PDB entry 7V2L | electron microscopy, 3.30 A resolution | chains A and M of the 22 polymer chains in the assembly

[Chain A]
Molecule: 16s ribosomal RNA
Organism: Thermus thermophilus HB8
Sequence (1522 nucleotides; numbered 1 to 1522; the number before each row is that of its first residue):
     1 UUUGUUGGAGAGUUUGAUCCUGGCUCAGGGUGAACGCUGGCGGCGUGCCU
    51 AAGACAUGCAAGUCGUGCGGGCCGCGGGGUUUUACUCCGUGGUCAGCGGC
   101 GGACGGGUGAGUAACGCGUGGGUGACCUACCCGGAAGAGGGGGACAACCC
   151 GGGGAAACUCGGGCUAAUCCCCCAUGUGGACCCGCCCCUUGGGGUGUGUC
   201 CAAAGGGCUUUGCCCGCUUCCGGAUGGGCCCGCGUCCCAUCAGCUAGUUG
   251 GUGGGGUAAUGGCCCACCAAGGCGACGACGGGUAGCCGGUCUGAGAGGAU
   301 GGCCGGCCACAGGGGCACUGAGACACGGGCCCCACUCCUACGGGAGGCAG
   351 CAGUUAGGAAUCUUCCGCAAUGGGCGCAAGCCUGACGGAGCGACGCCGCU
   401 UGGAGGAAGAAGCCCUUCGGGGUGUAAACUCCUGAACCCGGGACGAAACC
   451 CCCGACGAGGGGACUGACGGUACCGGGGUAAUAGCGCCGGCCAACUCCGU
   501 GCCAGCAGCCGCGGUAAUACGGAGGGCGCGAGCGUUACCCGGAUUCACUG
   551 GGCGUAAAGGGCGUGUAGGCGGCCUGGGGCGUCCCAUGUGAAAGACCACG
   601 GCUCAACCGUGGGGGAGCGUGGGAUACGCUCAGGCUAGACGGUGGGAGAG
   651 GGUGGUGGAAUUCCCGGAGUAGCGGUGAAAUGCGCAGAUACCGGGAGGAA
   701 CGCCGAUGGCGAAGGCAGCCACCUGGUCCACCCGUGACGCUGAGGCGCGA
   751 AAGCGUGGGGAGCAAACCGGAUUAGAUACCCGGGUAGUCCACGCCCUAAA
   801 CGAUGCGCGCUAGGUCUCUGGGUCUCCUGGGGGCCGAAGCUAACGCGUUA
   851 AGCGCGCCGCCUGGGGAGUACGGCCGCAAGGCUGAAACUCAAAGGAAUUG
   901 ACGGGGGCCCGCACAAGCGGUGGAGCAUGUGGUUUAAUUCGAAGCAACGC
   951 GAAGAACCUUACCAGGCCUUGACAUGCUAGGGAACCCGGGUGAAAGCCUG
  1001 GGGUGCCCCGCGAGGGGAGCCCUAGCACAGGUGCUGCAUGGCCGUCGUCA
  1051 GCUCGUGCCGUGAGGUGUUGGGUUAAGUCCCGCAACGAGCGCAACCCCCG
  1101 CCGUUAGUUGCCAGCGGUUCGGCCGGGCACUCUAACGGGACUGCCCGCGA
  1151 AAGCGGGAGGAAGGAGGGGACGACGUCUGGUCAGCAUGGCCCUUACGGCC
  1201 UGGGCGACACACGUGCUACAAUGCCCACUACAAAGCGAUGCCACCCGGCA
  1251 ACGGGGAGCUAAUCGCAAAAAGGUGGGCCCAGUUCGGAUUGGGGUCUGCA
  1301 ACCCGACCCCAUGAAGCCGGAAUCGCUAGUAAUCGCGGAUCAGCCAUGCC
  1351 GCGGUGAAUACGUUCCCGGGCCUUGUACACACCGCCCGUCACGCCAUGGG
  1401 AGCGGGCUCUACCCGAAGUCGCCGGGAGCCUACGGGCAGGCGCCGAGGGU
  1451 AGGGCCCGUGACUGGGGCGAAGUCGUAACAAGGUAGCUGUACCGGAAGGU
  1501 GCGGCUGGAUCACCUCCUUUCU
Unresolved in the structure: 1-4, 1512-1522
Reported in the primary citation:
  - mutagenesis - A901G: decreased catalytic activity

[Chain M]
Molecule: 30S ribosomal protein S13
Organism: Thermus thermophilus HB8
UniProtKB: P80377 (RS13_THET8); residues 1-126 here = UniProt positions 1-126
Chain sequence (126 residues; numbered 1 to 126; the number before each row is that of its first residue):
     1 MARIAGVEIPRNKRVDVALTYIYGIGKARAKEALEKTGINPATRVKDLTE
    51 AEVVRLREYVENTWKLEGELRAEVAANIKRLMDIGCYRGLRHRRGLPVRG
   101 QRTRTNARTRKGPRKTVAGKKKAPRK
Unresolved in the structure: 1, 115-126

[Chain A / chain M interface]
Contacting residue pairs (72):
  A924(A) with Arg114(M), salt bridge to the phosphate
  G925(A) with Arg108(M), phosphate contact; Thr109(M), hydrogen bond to the phosphate; Arg114(M), salt bridge to the phosphate
  C926(A) with Asn106(M), phosphate contact; Ala107(M), hydrogen bond to the phosphate; Arg108(M), hydrogen bond to the phosphate; Thr109(M), hydrogen bond to the phosphate
  A927(A) with Gln101(M), phosphate contact; Arg102(M), phosphate contact; Asn106(M), hydrogen bond to the phosphate
  U928(A) with Arg102(M), phosphate contact; Thr105(M), hydrogen bond to the base
  G929(A) with Arg102(M), salt bridge to the phosphate; Thr105(M), base contact
  U930(A) with Arg104(M), hydrogen bond to the base; Thr105(M), base contact
  G931(A) with Arg104(M), hydrogen bond to the base
  G932(A) with Arg104(M), hydrogen bond to the base
  A1207(A) with Thr103(M), hydrogen bond to the phosphate
  C1208(A) with Arg91(M), salt bridge to the phosphate; Thr103(M), hydrogen bond to the sugar; Arg104(M), base contact; Lys111(M), hydrogen bond to the sugar
  A1209(A) with Leu96(M), phosphate contact; Lys111(M), phosphate contact
  C1210(A) with Arg104(M), hydrogen bond to the base; Arg108(M), salt bridge to the phosphate; Lys111(M), salt bridge to the phosphate
  A1211(A) with Arg104(M), base contact; Thr105(M), base contact; Arg114(M), phosphate contact
  C1212(A) with Thr105(M), base contact
  G1277(A) with Arg14(M), hydrogen bond to the phosphate
  C1278(A) with Arg14(M), sugar contact; Arg44(M), salt bridge to the phosphate
  C1279(A) with Arg44(M), salt bridge to the phosphate
  U1284(A) with Lys13(M), salt bridge to the phosphate; Arg14(M), hydrogen bond to the base; Val17(M), phosphate contact; Tyr21(M), hydrogen bond to the phosphate
  A1288(A) with Thr109(M), hydrogen bond to the sugar
  U1289(A) with Gln101(M), hydrogen bond to the phosphate; Thr109(M), sugar contact; Arg110(M), phosphate contact
  U1290(A) with His92(M), hydrogen bond to the phosphate; Pro97(M), phosphate contact; Val98(M), hydrogen bond to the phosphate; Arg99(M), salt bridge to the phosphate; Gln101(M), hydrogen bond to the phosphate
  G1291(A) with Asn77(M), hydrogen bond to the sugar; Arg88(M), salt bridge to the phosphate; His92(M), salt bridge to the phosphate; Arg99(M), salt bridge to the phosphate
  G1292(A) with Arg80(M), salt bridge to the phosphate; Arg88(M), salt bridge to the phosphate
  C1303(A) with Tyr87(M), sugar contact
  C1304(A) with Gly100(M), sugar contact
  C1310(A) with Ala28(M), phosphate contact; Arg29(M), hydrogen bond to the sugar
  A1311(A) with Gly24(M), hydrogen bond to the phosphate; Ile25(M), phosphate contact; Gly26(M), hydrogen bond to the phosphate; Lys27(M), phosphate contact; Ala28(M), hydrogen bond to the phosphate; Arg29(M), hydrogen bond to the phosphate
  U1312(A) with Ile22(M), phosphate contact; Tyr23(M), phosphate contact; Gly24(M), hydrogen bond to the phosphate; Ile25(M), phosphate contact; Gly26(M), phosphate contact
  G1313(A) with Tyr23(M), phosphate contact
Also at the interface, not in a pair above, chain A (34 interface residues in all): G1206, C1302, G1305, A1314
Also at the interface, not in a pair above, chain M (43 interface residues in all): Asn12, Asp16, Ala30, Leu70, Val74, Ile78, Leu81

[Overview]
The interface between chain A and chain M involves 34 residues on one side and 43 on the other, with 28
hydrogen bonds and 15 salt bridges. Polar contacts include U928(A)-Thr105(M), U930(A)-Arg104(M) and
G931(A)-Arg104(M). The paper reports that A901G of chain A reduces catalytic activity.
Here chain A is 16s ribosomal RNA and chain M is 30S ribosomal protein S13, both from Thermus thermophilus
HB8. Entry 7V2L (T.thermophilus 30S ribosome with KsgA, class K1k2) was determined by electron microscopy,
deposited together with 7V2M, 7V2N, 7V2O, 7V2P and 7V2Q.
